7LZ7 - chains B and C of the 6 polymer chains in the assembly; structure by X-ray diffraction, 2.80 A resolution.

# Chain B
Name: Tubulin beta-2B chain
From: Sus scrofa
Reference sequence: A0A287AGU7 (A0A287AGU7_PIG); residue numbers follow UniProt; this construct covers 1-445
Amino-acid sequence (445 residues; row label = number of the first residue in the row):
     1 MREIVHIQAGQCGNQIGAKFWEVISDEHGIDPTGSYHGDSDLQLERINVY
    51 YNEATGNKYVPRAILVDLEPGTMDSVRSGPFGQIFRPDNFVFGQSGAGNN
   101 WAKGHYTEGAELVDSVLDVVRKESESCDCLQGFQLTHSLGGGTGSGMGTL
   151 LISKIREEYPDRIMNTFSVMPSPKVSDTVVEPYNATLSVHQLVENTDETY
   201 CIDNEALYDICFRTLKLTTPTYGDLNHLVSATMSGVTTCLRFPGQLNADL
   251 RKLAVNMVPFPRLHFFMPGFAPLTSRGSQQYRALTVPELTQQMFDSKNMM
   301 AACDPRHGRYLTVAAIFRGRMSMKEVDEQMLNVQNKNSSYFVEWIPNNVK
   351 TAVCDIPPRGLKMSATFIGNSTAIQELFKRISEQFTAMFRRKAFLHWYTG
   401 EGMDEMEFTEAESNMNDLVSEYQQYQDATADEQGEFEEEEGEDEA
Unresolved in the structure: 1, 429-445
Ion coordination: Mg2+: Gln11 (together with GDP)
Small-molecule neighbours:
  - GDP (guanosine-5'-diphosphate): Gly10, Gln11, Cys12, Gln15, Ile16, Asp67, Ala97, Asn99, Ser138, Gly140, Gly141, Gly142, Thr143, Gly144, Ser145, Val169, Pro171, Val175, Asp177, Glu181, Asn204, Leu207, Tyr222, Leu225, Asn226
  - YJ7 (4-(3,6-dimethyl[1,2]oxazolo[5,4-d]pyrimidin-4-yl)-7-methoxy-3,4-dihydroquinoxalin-2(1H)-one): Val236, Cys239, Leu240, Leu246, Ala248, Lys252, Leu253, Asn256, Met257, Thr312, Val313, Ala314, Ala315, Ile316, Asn348, Lys350, Thr351, Ala352

# Chain C
Name: Tubulin alpha-1B chain
From: Sus scrofa
Reference sequence: Q2XVP4 (TBA1B_PIG); residues 1-450 here = UniProt positions 1-450
Amino-acid sequence (450 residues; numbered 1 to 450; the number before each row is that of its first residue):
     1 MRECISIHVGQAGVQIGNACWELYCLEHGIQPDGQMPSDKTIGGGDDSFN
    51 TFFSETGAGKHVPRAVFVDLEPTVIDEVRTGTYRQLFHPEQLITGKEDAA
   101 NNYARGHYTIGKEIIDLVLDRIRKLADQCTGLQGFLVFHSFGGGTGSGFT
   151 SLLMERLSVDYGKKSKLEFSIYPAPQVSTAVVEPYNSILTTHTTLEHSDC
   201 AFMVDNEAIYDICRRNLDIERPTYTNLNRLISQIVSSITASLRFDGALNV
   251 DLTEFQTNLVPYPRIHFPLATYAPVISAEKAYHEQLSVAEITNACFEPAN
   301 QMVKCDPRHGKYMACCLLYRGDVVPKDVNAAIATIKTKRSIQFVDWCPTG
   351 FKVGINYQPPTVVPGGDLAKVQRAVCMLSNTTAIAEAWARLDHKFDLMYA
   401 KRAFVHWYVGEGMEEGEFSEAREDMAALEKDYEEVGVDSVEGEGEEEGEE
Unresolved in the structure: 441-450
UniProt features mapped onto this chain:
  - motif: Met1 to Cys4 (MREC motif)
  - active site: Glu254
  - binding site (GTP): Gly10, Gln11, Ala12, Gln15, Glu71, Ala99, Ser140, Gly143, Gly144, Thr145, Gly146, Thr179, Glu183, Asn206, Tyr224, Asn228, Leu252
  - binding site (Mg(2+)): Glu71
  - modified residue: Lys40 (N6,N6,N6-trimethyllysine), Ser48 (Phosphoserine), Ser232 (Phosphoserine), Tyr282 (3'-nitrotyrosine), Arg339 (Omega-N-methylarginine), Ser439 (Phosphoserine), Glu443 (5-glutamyl polyglutamate), Glu445 (5-glutamyl polyglutamate)
  - cross-link (Glycyl lysine isopeptide (Lys-Gly)): Lys326 (interchain with G-Cter in ubiquitin), Lys370 (interchain with G-Cter in ubiquitin)
Ion coordination: Ca2+: Asp39, Thr41, Gly44, Glu55
Small-molecule neighbours: GTP (guanosine-5'-triphosphate): Gly10, Gln11, Ala12, Gln15, Ile16, Asp69, Asp98, Ala99, Ala100, Asn101, Ser140, Gly142, Gly143, Gly144, Thr145, Gly146, Ile171, Pro173, Val177, Ser178, Thr179, Glu183, Asn206, Tyr224, Leu227, Asn228, Ile231

# Chain B / chain C interface
Contacting residue pairs - 37 pairs, chain B then chain C:
  Gln94(B) with Met1(C)
  Asn99(B) with Glu254(C)
  Asp177(B) with Glu254(C); Lys352(C), hydrogen bond (backbone-side chain)
  Thr178(B) with Glu254(C); Asn258(C)
  Val179(B) with Asn258(C), hydrogen bond (backbone-side chain); Pro348(C), hydrophobic
  Val180(B) with Thr257(C)
  Thr219(B) with Lys326(C); Asn329(C)
  Ala387(B) with Trp346(C)
  Met388(B) with Trp346(C)
  Arg390(B) with Asp345(C), salt bridge; Ser439(C)
  Arg391(B) with Tyr262(C), hydrogen bond (backbone-side chain); Asp345(C), salt bridge; Trp346(C); Glu434(C), hydrogen bond (side chain-backbone); Val435(C); Val437(C), hydrogen bond (side chain-backbone); Asp438(C); Ser439(C), hydrogen bond
  Lys392(B) with Tyr262(C)
  Ala393(B) with Pro261(C); Tyr262(C); Trp346(C), hydrophobic
  Phe394(B) with Thr257(C); Asn258(C); Val260(C); Pro261(C), hydrogen bond (backbone-backbone)
  His396(B) with Val260(C), hydrogen bond (side chain-backbone); Pro261(C); Pro263(C)
  Trp397(B) with Gln256(C); Thr257(C), hydrogen bond (side chain-backbone); Val260(C)
Interface residues without a listed pair, chain B (19 interface residues in all): Ser95, Gly98, Leu395
Interface residues without a listed pair, chain C (22 interface residues in all): Arg2, Cys347

# Overview
19 residues of chain B face 22 of chain C across their interface, with 9 hydrogen bonds and 2 salt bridges.
Polar pairs include Arg390(B)-Asp345(C), Arg391(B)-Asp345(C) and Asp177(B)-Lys352(C). Chain B binds compound
YJ7 and GDP. Ligands of chain C: GTP.
Here chain B is Tubulin beta-2B chain and chain C is Tubulin alpha-1B chain, both from Sus scrofa. Entry 7LZ7
(Tubulin-RB3_SLD-TTL in complex with compound 5k) was determined by X-ray diffraction (same publication as
6X1C, 6X1E, 6X1F and 7LZ8).
